Entry 8WQD (electron microscopy, 3.55 A resolution); this record covers chains D and G.

== Chain D ==
Molecule: Protein fem-1 homolog B
Source organism: Homo sapiens
Reference sequence: Q9UK73 (FEM1B_HUMAN); residues 1-627 here = UniProt positions 1-627
Chain sequence (627 residues; row label = number of the first residue in the row):
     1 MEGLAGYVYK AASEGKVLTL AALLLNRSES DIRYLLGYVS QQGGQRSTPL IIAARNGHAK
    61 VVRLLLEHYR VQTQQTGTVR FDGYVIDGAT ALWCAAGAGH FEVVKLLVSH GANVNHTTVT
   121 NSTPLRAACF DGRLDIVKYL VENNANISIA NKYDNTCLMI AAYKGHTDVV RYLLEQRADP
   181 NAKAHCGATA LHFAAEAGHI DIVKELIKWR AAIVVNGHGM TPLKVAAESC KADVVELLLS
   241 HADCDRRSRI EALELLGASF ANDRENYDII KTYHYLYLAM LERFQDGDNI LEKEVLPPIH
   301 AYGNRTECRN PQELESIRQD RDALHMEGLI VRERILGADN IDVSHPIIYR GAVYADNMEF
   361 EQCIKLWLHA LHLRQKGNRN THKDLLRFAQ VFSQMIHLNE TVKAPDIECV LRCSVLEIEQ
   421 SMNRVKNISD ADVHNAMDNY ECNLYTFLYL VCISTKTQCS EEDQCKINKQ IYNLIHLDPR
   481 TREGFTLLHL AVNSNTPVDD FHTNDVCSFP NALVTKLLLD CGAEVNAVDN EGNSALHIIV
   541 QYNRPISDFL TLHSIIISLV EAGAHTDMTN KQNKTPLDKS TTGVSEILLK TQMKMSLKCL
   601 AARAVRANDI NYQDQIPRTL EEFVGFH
Curated features (UniProtKB/Swiss-Prot):
  - binding site (Zn(2+)): His185, Cys186, His218
  - site: Asp342, Val343 (Cleavage)
Reported in the primary citation:
  - mutagenesis - D356A/V391A/Q394A/F501A/H502A (>22-fold): decreased binding to Coiled-coil domain-containing protein 89 (chain G)
  - mutagenesis - R126A: abolished catalytic activity with Coiled-coil domain-containing protein 89 (chain G)

== Chain G ==
Molecule: Coiled-coil domain-containing protein 89
Source organism: Homo sapiens
Reference sequence: Q8N998 (CCD89_HUMAN); residues -23 to -1 here correspond to UniProt positions 352-374 (UniProt number = residue number + 375)
Chain sequence (31 residues; row label = number of the first residue in the row; numbers below 1 keep their minus sign (Gly-31 is residue -31)):
   -31 GGGSGGGSKK HSLDLLSKER ELNGKLRHLS P
Not modelled in the structure: -31 to -23, -15 to -8
Differences from the reference sequence: expression tag (-31 to -24)
Reported in the primary citation:
  - mutagenesis - P-1R (1.9 uM vs. 2.2 uM): unchanged binding to Protein fem-1 homolog B (chain D)
  - mutagenesis - H-21A (>22-fold), H-21L (>22-fold), P-1A (3-20-fold), P-1L (3-20-fold), P-1Q (3-20-fold): decreased binding to Protein fem-1 homolog B (chain D)
  - mutagenesis - H-21A, P-1A: increased stability with Protein fem-1 homolog B (chain D)

== Chain D / chain G interface ==
Residue-residue contacts - 33 pairs, chain D then chain G:
  Gly83(D) with Leu-6(G)
  Tyr84(D) with Leu-6(G), hydrogen bond (side chain-backbone); Leu-3(G), hydrogen bond (side chain-backbone); Ser-2(G); Pro-1(G)
  Trp93(D) with Pro-1(G)
  Ser122(D) with Ser-2(G); Pro-1(G), hydrogen bond (side chain-backbone)
  Arg126(D) with Ser-2(G), hydrogen bond (side chain-backbone); Pro-1(G)
  Ala127(D) with Pro-1(G), hydrogen bond (backbone-backbone)
  Phe130(D) with Pro-1(G), hydrophobic
  Asn151(D) with Ser-2(G)
  Tyr153(D) with Arg-5(G); His-4(G), hydrogen bond (backbone-side chain)
  Asn155(D) with His-4(G), hydrogen bond
  Tyr163(D) with Leu-3(G)
  Ala184(D) with His-4(G)
  His185(D) with Arg-5(G), hydrogen bond; His-4(G), hydrogen bond
  Arg264(D) with Ser-20(G), hydrogen bond (side chain-backbone); Leu-19(G); Leu-16(G)
  Ile348(D) with Leu-17(G), hydrophobic
  Ala352(D) with His-21(G)
  Asp356(D) with Lys-22(G); His-21(G), hydrogen bond (side chain-backbone); Ser-20(G), hydrogen bond (side chain-backbone)
  Arg387(D) with Leu-17(G)
  Val391(D) with His-21(G)
  Gln394(D) with His-21(G), hydrogen bond
  Phe501(D) with Lys-22(G); His-21(G)
Interface residues without a listed pair, chain D (31 interface residues in all): Asp82, Thr120, Thr123, Asp154, Ile160, Cys186, His345, Tyr349, Ala355, Gln390
Interface residues without a listed pair, chain G (14 interface residues in all): Asp-18, Lys-7
Interface features reported in the paper:
  - pairs named by the authors: Tyr84(D)-Pro-1(G) (hydrophobic contact), Trp93(D)-Pro-1(G) (hydrophobic contact), Ser122(D)-Pro-1(G) (hydrogen bond), Arg126(D)-Pro-1(G) (hydrogen bond), Phe130(D)-Pro-1(G) (hydrophobic contact), Tyr153(D)-Arg-5(G) (cation-pi contact), Ile160(D)-Leu-3(G) (hydrophobic contact), Tyr163(D)-Leu-3(G) (hydrophobic contact), His185(D)-His-4(G) (hydrophobic contact), Asp356(D)-His-21(G) (hydrogen bond), Val391(D)-His-21(G) (hydrophobic contact), Gln394(D)-His-21(G) (hydrogen bond), Phe501(D)-His-21(G) (hydrophobic contact), Leu-3(G)-Tyr84(D) (hydrogen bond), Ser-2(G)-Arg126(D) (hydrogen bond)

== In short ==
31 residues of chain D and 14 residues of chain G are in contact, with 13 hydrogen bonds. Polar contacts
include Tyr84(D)-Leu-6(G), Tyr84(D)-Leu-3(G) and Ser122(D)-Pro-1(G). The authors report hydrophobic contacts
between Tyr84(D) and Pro-1(G), Trp93(D) and Pro-1(G) and Phe130(D) and Pro-1(G) among others; hydrogen bonds
between Ser122(D) and Pro-1(G), Arg126(D) and Pro-1(G) and Asp356(D) and His-21(G) among others; a cation-pi
contact between Tyr153(D) and Arg-5(G). From the paper: H-21A, H-21L and P-1A of chain G, among others, reduce
binding to Protein fem-1 homolog B (chain D); H-21A and P-1A of chain G increase stability with Protein fem-1
homolog B (chain D); 8 substitutions were tested in all.
Here chain D is Protein fem-1 homolog B and chain G is Coiled-coil domain-containing protein 89, both from
Homo sapiens. Entry 8WQD (Local refinement of FEM1B bound with the C-degron of CCC89) was determined by
electron microscopy together with 8WQI from the same study.
